Entry 5MMI (electron microscopy, 3.20 A resolution); this record covers chains A and C of the 35 polymer chains in the assembly.

[Chain A]
Molecule: 23S ribosomal RNA
From: Spinacia oleracea
Sequence (2810 nucleotides; each row starts with the number of its first residue):
     1 UUCAAACGAGGAAAGGCUUACGGUGGAUACCUAGGCACCCAGAGACGAGG
    51 AAGGGCGUAUUAAUCGACGAAAUGCUUCGGGGAGUUGAAAAUAAGCAGAG
   101 AUCCGGAGAUUCCCGAAUAGGUCAACCUUUCGAACUUCUGCUGAAUCCAU
   151 GGGCAGGCAAGAGACAACCUGGCGAACUGAAACAUCUUAGUAGCCAGAGG
   201 AAAAGAAAGCAAAAGCGAUUCCCGUAGUAGCGGCGAGCGAAAUGGGAGCA
   251 GCCUAAACCGUGAAAACGGGGUUGUGGGAGAGCAAUACAAGCGUCGUGCU
   301 GCUAGGCGAAUCAGUGGAGUGCGGAACCCUAGAUGGUGAAAGUCCAGUAG
   351 CCGAAAGCAUCACUAGCUUAUGCUCUGACCCGAGUAGCAUGGGGCACGUG
   401 GAAUCCCGUGUGAAUCAGCAAGGACCACCUUGCAAGGCUAAAUACUCCUG
   451 GGUGACCGAUAGCGAAGUAGUACCGUGAGGGAAGGGUGAAAAGAACCCCC
   501 AUCGGGGAGUGAAAUAGAACAUGAAACCGUAAGCUCUCAAGCAGUGGGAG
   551 GGGGACCAGACCCUGACCGCGUGCCUGUUGAAGAAUGAGCCGGCGACUCA
   601 UAGGCAGUGGCUUGGUUAAGGGAACCCACCGGAGCCGUAGCGAAAGCGAG
   651 UCUUCAUAGGGCAAUUGUCACUGCUUAUGGACCCGAACCUGGGUGAUCUA
   701 UCCAUGACCAGGAUGAAGCUUGGGUGAAACUAAGUGGAGGUCCGAACCGA
   751 CUGAUGUUGAAGAAUCAGCGGAUGAGUUGUGGUUAGGGGUGAAAUGCCAC
   801 UCGAACCCAGAGCUAGCUGGUUCUCCCCGAAAUGCGUUGAGGCGCAGCAG
   851 UUGACUGGACAUCUAGGGGUAAAGCACUGUUUCGGUGCGGGCCGCGAGAG
   901 CGGUACCAAAUCGAGGCAAACUCUGAAUACUAGAUAUGACCUCCAAAUAA
   951 CAGGGGUCAAGGUCGGCCAGUGAGACGAUGGGGGAUAAGCUUCAUCGUCG
  1001 AGAGGGAAACAGCCCGGAUCACCAGCUAAGGCCCCUAAAUGACCGCUCAG
  1051 UGAUAAAGGAGGUAGGGGUGCAGAGACAGCCAGGAGGUUUGCCUAGAAGC
  1101 AGCCACCCUUGAAAGAGUGCGUAAUAGCUCACUGAUCGAGCGCUCUUGCG
  1151 CCGAAGAUGAACGGGGCUAAGCGGUCUGCCGAAGCUGUGGGAUGUAAAAA
  1201 AACAUCGGUAGGGGAGCGUUCCGUGUUAGGGAGAAACGCGUGCGUGAGCC
  1251 GCGUUGGACGAAGCGGAAGCGAGAAUGUCGGCUUGAGUAACGCAAACAUU
  1301 GGUGAGAAUCCAAUGCCCCGAAAACCUAAGGGUUCCUCCGCAAGGUUCGU
  1351 CCACGGAGGGUGAGUCAGGGCCUAAGAUCAGGCCGAAAGGCGUAGUCGAU
  1401 GGACAACAGGUGAAUAUUCCUGUACUACCCCUUGUUGGUCCCGAGGGACG
  1451 GAGGAGGCUAGGUUAGCCGAAAGAUGGUUAUCGGUUCAAGGACGCAAGGU
  1501 GACCCUGUUUUUCAGGGUAAGAAGGGGUAGAGAAAAUGCCUCGAGCCAAU
  1551 GUUCGAGUACCAGGCGCUACGGCGCUGAAGUAACCGAUGCCAUACUCCCA
  1601 GGAAAAGCUCGAACGACCUUCAACAAAAGGGUACCUGUACCCGAAACCGA
  1651 CACAGGUAGGUAGGUAGAGAAUACCUAGGGGCGCGAGACAACUCUCUCUA
  1701 AGGAACUCGGCAAAAUAGCCCCGUAACUUCGGGAGAAGGGGUGCCCCCUC
  1751 ACAAAGGGGGUCGAAGUGACCAGGCCCGGGCGACUGUUUACCAAAAACAC
  1801 AGGUCUCCGCAAAGUCGUAAGACCAUGUAUGGGGGCUGACGCCUGCCCAG
  1851 UGCCGGAAGGUCAAGGAAGUUGGUGACCUGAUGACAGGGGAGCCGGCGAC
  1901 CGAAGCCCCGGUGAACGGCGGCCGUAACUAUAACGGUCCUAAGGUAGCGA
  1951 AAUUCCUUGUCGGGUAAGUUCCGACCCGCACGAAAGGCGUAACGAUCUGG
  2001 GCACUGUCUCGGAGAGAGGCUCGGUGAAAUAGACAUGUCUGUGAAGAUGC
  2051 GGACUACCUGCACCUGGACAGAAAGACCCUAUGAAGCUUUACUGUUCCCU
  2101 GGGAUUGGCUUUGGGCUUUUCCUGCGCAGCUUAGGUGGAAGGCGAAGAAG
  2151 GCCCCCUUCCGGGGGGGCCCGAGCCAUCAGUGAGAUACCACUCUGGAAGA
  2201 GCUAGAAUUCUAACCUUGUGUCAGGACCUACGGGCCAAGGGACAUUCUCA
  2251 GGUAGACAGUUUCUAUGGGGCGUAGGCCUCCCAAAAGGUAACGGAGGCGU
  2301 GCAAAGGUUUCCUCGGGCCGGACGGAGAUUGGCCCUCGAGUGCAAAGGCA
  2351 GAAGGGAGCUUGACUGCAAGACCCACCCGUCGAGCAGGGACGAAAGUCGG
  2401 CCUUAGUGAUCCGACGGUGCCGAGUGGAAGGGCCGUCGCUCAACGGAUAA
  2451 AAGUUACUCUAGGGAUAACAGGCUGAUCUUCCCCAAGAGUUCACAUCGAC
  2501 GGGAAGGUUUGGCACCUCGAUGUCGGCUCUUCGCCACCUGGGGCUGUAGU
  2551 AUGUUCCAAGGGUUGGGCUGUUCGCCCAUUAAAGCGGUACGUGAGCUGGG
  2601 UUCAGAACGUCGUGAGACAGUUCGGUCCAUAUCCGGUGUGGGCGUUAGAG
  2651 CAUUGAGAGGACCUUUCCCUAGUACGAGAGGACCGGGAAGGACGCACCUC
  2701 UGGUGUACCAGUUAUCGUGCCCACGGUAAACGCUGGGUAGCCAAGUGCGG
  2751 AGCGGAUAACUGCUGAAAGCAUCUAAGUAGUAAGCCCACCCCAAGAUGAG
  2801 UGCUCUCCUA
Disordered / not traced: 1, 515, 896-900, 1751-1755
Bound ions: Mg2+ site 1 near A9 (its only coordinating residue here); Mg2+ site 2 near G15 (its only coordinating residue here); Mg2+ site 3: C30, G1260; Mg2+ site 4 near A45 (its only coordinating residue here); Mg2+ site 5 near A52 (its only coordinating residue here); Mg2+ site 6 near A71 (its only coordinating residue here); Mg2+ site 7 near U118 (its only coordinating residue here); Mg2+ site 8 near C148 (its only coordinating residue here); Mg2+ site 9: A160, G161; Mg2+ site 10: C177, U2260; Mg2+ site 11 near U178 (its only coordinating residue here); Mg2+ site 12: A182, C183; 211 more Mg2+ sites not listed

[Chain C]
Name: 50S ribosomal protein L2, chloroplastic
From: Spinacia oleracea
UniProtKB: P06509 (RK2_SPIOL); numbering as in UniProt (aligned over 1-272)
Sequence (272 residues; each row starts with the number of its first residue):
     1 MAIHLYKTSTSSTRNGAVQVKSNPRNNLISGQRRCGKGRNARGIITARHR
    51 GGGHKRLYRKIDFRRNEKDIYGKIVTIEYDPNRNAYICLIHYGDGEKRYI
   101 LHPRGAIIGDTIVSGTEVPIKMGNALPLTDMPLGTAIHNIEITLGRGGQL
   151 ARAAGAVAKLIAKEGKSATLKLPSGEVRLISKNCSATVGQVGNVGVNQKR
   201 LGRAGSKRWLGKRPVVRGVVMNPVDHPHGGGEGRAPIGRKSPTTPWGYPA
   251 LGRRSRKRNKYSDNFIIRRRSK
Disordered / not traced: 1-18, 272
Bound ions: Mg2+: Val215 (shared with A1799(A), C1800(A), G1838(A) of chain A)
Swiss-Prot annotation at these positions:
  - modified residue: Ala2 (N-methylalanine)

[Chain A / chain C interface]
Contacting residue pairs - 255 pairs, chain A then chain C:
  U701(A) with Arg39(C), hydrogen bond to the base; Arg213(C), hydrogen bond to the phosphate
  C702(A) with Arg39(C), hydrogen bond to the sugar; Gly51(C), phosphate contact; Gly52(C), phosphate contact; Arg213(C), salt bridge to the phosphate
  C703(A) with Cys35(C), sugar contact; Gly51(C), phosphate contact; Gly52(C), hydrogen bond to the phosphate
  A704(A) with Arg33(C), salt bridge to the phosphate
  U705(A) with Lys55(C), salt bridge to the phosphate
  G740(A) with Arg203(C), salt bridge to the phosphate; Ala204(C), hydrogen bond to the base; Gly205(C), hydrogen bond to the base
  A775(A) with Arg203(C), salt bridge to the phosphate; Ala204(C), base contact; Gly205(C), phosphate contact; Arg208(C), hydrogen bond to the base; Trp209(C), hydrogen bond to the phosphate; Pro214(C), base contact
  U784(A) with Arg42(C), sugar contact; Gly43(C), sugar contact
  A785(A) with Arg42(C), salt bridge to the phosphate
  G786(A) with Arg42(C), salt bridge to the phosphate
  G788(A) with Arg42(C), hydrogen bond to the sugar
  G789(A) with Ile44(C), phosphate contact
  U790(A) with Ile44(C), phosphate contact; Ile45(C), hydrogen bond to the phosphate
  G791(A) with Ile45(C), phosphate contact; Arg213(C), salt bridge to the phosphate; Asp225(C), hydrogen bond to the base
  A792(A) with Arg208(C), base contact; Arg213(C), salt bridge to the phosphate; Pro214(C), sugar contact; Val216(C), sugar contact
  A793(A) with Val216(C), base contact; Val220(C), sugar contact; Met221(C), base contact; Asp225(C), base contact
  U795(A) with Asn222(C), hydrogen bond to the sugar; Val224(C), base contact
  A1375(A) with Cys35(C), sugar contact
  G1445(A) with Asn27(C), hydrogen bond to the phosphate
  C1449(A) with Arg25(C), salt bridge to the phosphate
  G1530(A) with Gly93(C), hydrogen bond to the base
  A1531(A) with Asp94(C), hydrogen bond to the base
  G1532(A) with Asp94(C), hydrogen bond to the base
  A1536(A) with Asp94(C), base contact; Gly95(C), hydrogen bond to the sugar; Lys97(C), phosphate contact
  U1537(A) with His91(C), phosphate contact; Tyr92(C), hydrogen bond to the sugar; Gly95(C), sugar contact; Lys97(C), salt bridge to the phosphate
  A1600(A) with His54(C), hydrogen bond to the base; Trp209(C), stacking on the base; Leu210(C), sugar contact
  G1601(A) with Val20(C), base contact; Ser22(C), base contact; His54(C), phosphate contact; Arg56(C), salt bridge to the phosphate; Arg59(C), sugar contact; Tyr79(C), stacking on the base; Pro81(C), phosphate contact
  G1602(A) with His54(C), base contact; Lys55(C), sugar contact; Arg56(C), phosphate contact; Leu57(C), hydrogen bond to the phosphate; Arg59(C), salt bridge to the phosphate; Pro81(C), phosphate contact
  A1603(A) with Gly31(C), phosphate contact; Lys55(C), hydrogen bond to the sugar
  A1604(A) with Ser30(C), phosphate contact; Gly31(C), hydrogen bond to the phosphate; Gln32(C), phosphate contact
  A1605(A) with Gln32(C), phosphate contact
  A1797(A) with Arg234(C), salt bridge to the phosphate
  C1798(A) with Val216(C), phosphate contact; Arg217(C), salt bridge to the phosphate; Val220(C), sugar contact; Arg234(C), salt bridge to the phosphate
  A1799(A) with Pro214(C), phosphate contact; Val215(C), sugar contact; Val216(C), phosphate contact; Arg217(C), salt bridge to the phosphate
  C1800(A) with Ala204(C), sugar contact; Pro214(C), phosphate contact; Val215(C), hydrogen bond to the phosphate
  A1801(A) with Leu201(C), phosphate contact; Gly202(C), hydrogen bond to the sugar; Arg203(C), sugar contact; Lys207(C), phosphate contact; Lys212(C), salt bridge to the phosphate
  G1802(A) with Arg200(C), sugar contact; Leu201(C), hydrogen bond to the phosphate
  U1806(A) with Ala250(C), sugar contact; Leu251(C), sugar contact; Gly252(C), hydrogen bond to the sugar
  C1807(A) with Arg253(C), sugar contact; Arg254(C), salt bridge to the phosphate; Ser255(C), hydrogen bond to the sugar; Arg269(C), salt bridge to the phosphate; Arg270(C), salt bridge to the phosphate
  C1808(A) with Arg254(C), phosphate contact; Ser255(C), phosphate contact; Arg256(C), phosphate contact; Arg269(C), salt bridge to the phosphate; Arg270(C), salt bridge to the phosphate
  G1809(A) with Leu150(C), base contact; Leu172(C), base contact; Pro173(C), base contact; Ser174(C), hydrogen bond to the base; Glu176(C), hydrogen bond to the sugar; Arg178(C), hydrogen bond to the sugar; Arg256(C), salt bridge to the phosphate; Ile266(C), sugar contact; Arg270(C), salt bridge to the phosphate
  C1810(A) with Ile142(C), sugar contact; Gln149(C), hydrogen bond to the sugar; Arg178(C), salt bridge to the phosphate; Arg256(C), salt bridge to the phosphate; Ser262(C), hydrogen bond to the phosphate
  A1811(A) with Arg146(C), salt bridge to the phosphate; Gln149(C), hydrogen bond to the phosphate; Tyr261(C), stacking on the base
  A1812(A) with Lys257(C), salt bridge to the phosphate; Lys260(C), hydrogen bond to the phosphate
  A1813(A) with Ser255(C), hydrogen bond to the sugar; Lys257(C), salt bridge to the phosphate; Lys260(C), salt bridge to the phosphate
  G1814(A) with Thr46(C), base contact; Trp246(C), sugar contact; Ser255(C), phosphate contact
  U1815(A) with Thr46(C), base contact; Trp246(C), sugar contact; Tyr248(C), phosphate contact
  C1816(A) with Asn40(C), hydrogen bond to the base; Arg42(C), hydrogen bond to the sugar; Trp246(C), phosphate contact
  A1822(A) with Arg34(C), sugar contact; Asn40(C), sugar contact; Ala41(C), hydrogen bond to the sugar
  C1823(A) with Arg34(C), sugar contact; Gly38(C), hydrogen bond to the sugar; Arg39(C), sugar contact; Asn40(C), sugar contact; Thr46(C), hydrogen bond to the sugar
  C1824(A) with Lys37(C), phosphate contact; Gly38(C), hydrogen bond to the phosphate; Ala47(C), sugar contact; Arg50(C), hydrogen bond to the phosphate
  A1825(A) with Arg50(C), salt bridge to the phosphate
  U1826(A) with Lys37(C), salt bridge to the phosphate; Tyr58(C), base contact
  G1827(A) with Tyr58(C), hydrogen bond to the phosphate; Phe63(C), phosphate contact; Arg83(C), salt bridge to the phosphate; Arg152(C), salt bridge to the phosphate
  U1828(A) with Arg83(C), salt bridge to the phosphate; Gln149(C), hydrogen bond to the sugar; Leu150(C), sugar contact; Ala151(C), hydrogen bond to the sugar; Arg152(C), salt bridge to the phosphate; Ala153(C), phosphate contact
  A1829(A) with Ala151(C), hydrogen bond to the phosphate; Arg152(C), hydrogen bond to the phosphate; Ala153(C), hydrogen bond to the phosphate; Ala156(C), phosphate contact; Pro173(C), sugar contact; Ser174(C), hydrogen bond to the sugar; Arg270(C), base contact
  U1830(A) with Asn84(C), hydrogen bond to the sugar; Ala154(C), hydrogen bond to the sugar; Gly155(C), base contact; Val194(C), hydrogen bond to the base; Val196(C), base contact; Asn197(C), hydrogen bond to the sugar
  G1831(A) with Asn84(C), sugar contact
  G1832(A) with Arg50(C), hydrogen bond to the phosphate
  G1833(A) with Arg50(C), salt bridge to the phosphate
  G1834(A) with Arg48(C), salt bridge to the phosphate; His49(C), salt bridge to the phosphate; Thr244(C), sugar contact; Pro245(C), phosphate contact; Leu251(C), base contact
  G1835(A) with Arg48(C), salt bridge to the phosphate; His226(C), salt bridge to the phosphate; His228(C), hydrogen bond to the phosphate; Pro242(C), sugar contact; Thr243(C), sugar contact; Pro245(C), phosphate contact; Ala250(C), sugar contact
  C1836(A) with Arg217(C), phosphate contact; Gly218(C), hydrogen bond to the phosphate; Val219(C), hydrogen bond to the phosphate; His228(C), salt bridge to the phosphate
  U1837(A) with Arg217(C), salt bridge to the phosphate
  G1838(A) with Arg217(C), base contact
  A1839(A) with Arg200(C), phosphate contact
  C1840(A) with Arg200(C), salt bridge to the phosphate
  G1852(A) with Lys240(C), sugar contact; Ser241(C), sugar contact
  C1853(A) with Leu251(C), sugar contact; Gly252(C), hydrogen bond to the sugar
  C1854(A) with Gly252(C), sugar contact; Arg253(C), phosphate contact; Arg254(C), hydrogen bond to the sugar
  G1855(A) with Arg254(C), salt bridge to the phosphate
  A1915(A) with Pro242(C), sugar contact
  C1916(A) with Ile237(C), phosphate contact; Lys240(C), sugar contact
  G1917(A) with Pro236(C), phosphate contact; Ile237(C), hydrogen bond to the phosphate
  A1985(A) with Arg234(C), sugar contact; Ala235(C), sugar contact; Pro236(C), base contact
  C2087(A) with Pro223(C), phosphate contact
  U2089(A) with Arg239(C), salt bridge to the phosphate
  U2090(A) with Lys240(C), salt bridge to the phosphate
  C2097(A) with Tyr248(C), hydrogen bond to the base
  C2099(A) with Arg258(C), phosphate contact
  U2100(A) with Asn259(C), phosphate contact
  U2217(A) with Thr143(C), sugar contact; Arg146(C), hydrogen bond to the phosphate
  G2218(A) with Arg64(C), phosphate contact; Arg146(C), salt bridge to the phosphate
  U2219(A) with Arg64(C), salt bridge to the phosphate
  G2220(A) with Arg64(C), salt bridge to the phosphate; Asn66(C), hydrogen bond to the phosphate
  A2238(A) with Leu144(C), sugar contact
  G2240(A) with Lys166(C), salt bridge to the phosphate; Phe265(C), phosphate contact
  G2241(A) with Asn264(C), hydrogen bond to the phosphate
  A2254(A) with Trp246(C), base contact; Gly247(C), base contact; Tyr248(C), hydrogen bond to the base
  G2255(A) with Arg239(C), sugar contact
  A2256(A) with Arg239(C), salt bridge to the phosphate; Trp246(C), sugar contact; Gly247(C), sugar contact
  A2607(A) with Glu232(C), phosphate contact; Gly233(C), phosphate contact; Arg234(C), phosphate contact
  C2608(A) with Gly233(C), phosphate contact; Arg234(C), hydrogen bond to the phosphate
  U2613(A) with Gly238(C), hydrogen bond to the sugar
  G2614(A) with Gly238(C), sugar contact
  A2615(A) with Gly229(C), phosphate contact; Gly230(C), sugar contact; Gly231(C), phosphate contact
  G2616(A) with Gly230(C), phosphate contact; Gly231(C), base contact; Glu232(C), hydrogen bond to the base
  A2617(A) with Glu232(C), base contact
  C2618(A) with Glu232(C), base contact
Interface residues without a listed pair, chain A (114 interface residues in all): A794, A804, G1376, C1391, G1392, G1450, G1538, C1599, C1805, G1817, U1851, G1986, U2088, C2098, A2244
Interface residues without a listed pair, chain C (140 interface residues in all): Ile29, Gly36, Lys60, Asn82, Glu96, Gly145, Gln190, Asn193, Lys199, Pro227

[Summary]
114 residues of chain A and 140 residues of chain C are in contact, with 68 hydrogen bonds, 53 salt bridges
and 3 aromatic stacking contacts. Among the polar pairs are U701(A)-Arg39(C), G740(A)-Ala204(C) and
G740(A)-Gly205(C). The Mg2+ site 3 is built by C30(A) and G1260(A).
Here chain A is 23S ribosomal RNA and chain C is 50S ribosomal protein L2, chloroplastic, both from Spinacia
oleracea. Entry 5MMI (Structure of the large subunit of the chloroplast ribosome) was determined by electron
microscopy together with 5MMJ and 5MMM from the same study.
